Entry 9AW7 (X-ray diffraction, 2.91 A resolution); this record covers chains E and F of the 28 polymer chains in the assembly.

# Chain E
Name: PRE5 isoform 1
Organism: Saccharomyces cerevisiae
Reference sequence: A0A6A5PTH4 (A0A6A5PTH4_YEASX); residues 0-233 here correspond to UniProt positions 1-234 (UniProt number = residue number + 1)
Amino-acid sequence (234 residues; row label = number of the first residue in the row; numbering starts at 0):
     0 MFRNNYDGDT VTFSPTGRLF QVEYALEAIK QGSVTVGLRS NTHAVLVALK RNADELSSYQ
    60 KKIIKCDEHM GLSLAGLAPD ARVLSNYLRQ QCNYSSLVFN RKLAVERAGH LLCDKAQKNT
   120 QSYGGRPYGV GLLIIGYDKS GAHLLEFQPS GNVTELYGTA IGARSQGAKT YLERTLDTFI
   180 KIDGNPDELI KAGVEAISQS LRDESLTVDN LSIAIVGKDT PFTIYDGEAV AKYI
Not modelled in the structure: 0-2

# Chain F
Name: PRE10 isoform 1
Organism: Saccharomyces cerevisiae
Reference sequence: A0A6A5Q4M4 (A0A6A5Q4M4_YEASX); residues -2 to 284 here correspond to UniProt positions 2-288 (UniProt number = residue number + 4)
Amino-acid sequence (287 residues; numbered -2 to 284; the number before each row is that of its first residue; numbers below 1 keep their minus sign (Thr-2 is residue -2)):
    -2 TSIGTGYDLS NSVFSPDGRN FQVEYAVKAV ENGTTSIGIK CNDGVVFAVE KLITSKLLVP
    58 QKNVKIQVVD RHIGCVYSGL IPDGRHLVNR GREEAASFKK LYKTPIPIPA FADRLGQYVQ
   118 AHTLYNSVRP FGVSTIFGGV DKNGAHLYML EPSGSYWGYK GAATGKGRQS AKAELEKLVD
   178 HHPEGLSARE AVKQAAKIIY LAHEDNKEKD FELEISWCSL SETNGLHKFV KGDLLQEAID
   238 FAQKEINGDD DEDEDDSDNV MSSDDENAPV ATNANATTDQ EGDIHLE
Not modelled in the structure: -2 to 1, 245-284

# Chain E / chain F interface
Contacting residue pairs (64):
  Asn4(E) with Leu6(F)
  Tyr5(E) with Asp5(F), hydrogen bond; Leu6(F), hydrophobic
  Thr9(E) with Arg126(F)
  Val10(E) with Ser124(F); Val125(F); Arg126(F)
  Thr11(E) with Leu6(F); Gln19(F)
  Phe12(E) with Gln19(F), hydrogen bond (backbone-side chain); Tyr22(F), hydrophobic; Ala23(F), hydrophobic; Ala26(F), hydrophobic; Leu77(F), hydrophobic; Arg126(F); Pro127(F)
  Ser13(E) with Tyr22(F)
  Pro14(E) with Tyr22(F), hydrophobic; Lys25(F)
  Thr15(E) with Lys25(F)
  Gly16(E) with Tyr22(F); Ala26(F)
  Leu18(E) with Arg126(F)
  His109(E) with Arg82(F)
  Cys112(E) with Arg82(F)
  Asp113(E) with Arg82(F), salt bridge; Asn86(F), hydrogen bond
  Gln116(E) with Pro79(F); Asp80(F), hydrogen bond; His83(F)
  Thr119(E) with Arg126(F), hydrogen bond (backbone-side chain)
  Gln120(E) with His83(F); His119(F); Val125(F); Arg126(F), hydrogen bond (side chain-backbone); Phe128(F)
  Ser121(E) with Ser124(F)
  Tyr122(E) with Ser124(F), hydrogen bond (backbone-backbone)
  His142(E) with Lys59(F)
  Ser149(E) with Pro79(F)
  Gly150(E) with Pro79(F)
  Asn151(E) with Ile78(F); Pro79(F)
  Thr153(E) with Leu55(F); Asn60(F)
  Glu154(E) with Leu55(F); Val56(F), hydrogen bond (backbone-backbone); Lys59(F), salt bridge; Asn60(F), hydrogen bond (backbone-side chain)
  Leu155(E) with Leu54(F); Leu55(F); Val56(F)
  Tyr156(E) with Lys53(F); Leu54(F), hydrogen bond (backbone-backbone); Leu55(F); Val56(F); Pro57(F)
  Gly157(E) with Leu54(F)
  Lys168(E) with Leu54(F)
  Leu171(E) with Leu54(F)
  Glu172(E) with Ser52(F), hydrogen bond; Lys53(F); Leu54(F)
  Leu175(E) with Lys53(F)
Also at the interface, not in a pair above, chain E (36 interface residues in all): Arg38, Glu105, Val152, Thr158
Also at the interface, not in a pair above, chain F (30 interface residues in all): Asn123, Gly129

# Overview
Chain E and chain F form an interface of 36 and 30 residues respectively, with 11 hydrogen bonds and 2 salt
bridges. Among the polar pairs are Asp113(E)-Arg82(F), Glu154(E)-Lys59(F) and Tyr5(E)-Asp5(F).
Chain E is PRE5 isoform 1 and chain F is PRE10 isoform 1, both from Saccharomyces cerevisiae; the structure,
Yeast 20S proteasome soaked with isolated TMC-95B, was determined by X-ray diffraction (same publication as
9C97, 9C98, 9AW3, 9AW5 and 9AW6).
